1ALL - chains A and B; structure by X-ray diffraction, 2.30 A resolution.

# Chain A
Protein: Allophycocyanin
Organism: Arthrospira platensis
UniProtKB: P72504 (PHAA_SPIPL); the author numbering skips numbers that UniProt does not, so the offset changes along the chain: 3-72 = UniProt 1-70; 75-150 = UniProt 71-146; 161-174 = UniProt 147-160
Chain sequence (160 residues; each row starts with the number of its first residue; note: 12 numbers in that range are skipped by the numbering (no residue carries them; nothing is unmodelled there)):
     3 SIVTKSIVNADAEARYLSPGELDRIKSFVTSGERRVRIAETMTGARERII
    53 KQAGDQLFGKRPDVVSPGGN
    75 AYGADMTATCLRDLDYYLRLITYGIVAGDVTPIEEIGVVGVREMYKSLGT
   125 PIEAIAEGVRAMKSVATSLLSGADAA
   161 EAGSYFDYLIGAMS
Differences from the reference sequence: conflict Q54 (Glu52 in P72504), D57 (Asn55 in P72504), G61 (Gln59 in P72504), A78 (Glu74 in P72504), D79 (Glu75 in P72504), I129 (Val125 in P72504), A147 (Glu143 in P72504), S164 (Ala150 in P72504)
Glycans and other covalent adducts: phycocyanobilin (CYC) linked to C84
Small-molecule neighbours: phycocyanobilin (CYC): L59, V66, N72, A75, M80, T83, R86, D87, L88, Y90, Y91, L94, I110, G111, M118, Y119, L122, T124, P125, A128, I129

# Chain B
Protein: Allophycocyanin
Organism: Arthrospira platensis
UniProtKB: P72505 (PHAB_SPIPL); the author numbering skips numbers that UniProt does not, so the offset changes along the chain: 1-62 = UniProt 1-62; 64-72 = UniProt 63-71; 75-150 = UniProt 72-147; 161-174 = UniProt 148-161
Chain sequence (161 residues; each row starts with the number of its first residue; note: 13 numbers in that range are skipped by the numbering (no residue carries them; nothing is unmodelled there)):
     1 MQDAITSVINSSDVQGKYLDASAIQKLKAYFATGELRVRAATTISANAAN
    51 IVKEAVAKSLLY
    64 SDVTRPGGN
    75 MYTTRRYAACIRDLDYYLRYATYAMLAGDPSILDERVLNGLKETYNSLGV
   125 PIGATVQAIQAMKEVTAGLVGGGAGK
   161 EMGIYFDYICSGLS
Differences from the reference sequence: conflict A21 (Arg in P72505), V66 (Ile65 in P72505), G146 (Ala143 in P72505), G147 (Asp144 in P72505)
Modified residues: N72 (n-methyl asparagine; MEN)
Swiss-Prot annotation at these positions:
  - binding site ((2R,3E)-phycocyanobilin): C84
  - modified residue: N72 (N4-methylasparagine)
Glycans and other covalent adducts: covalent link N72-M75; phycocyanobilin (CYC) linked to C84
Small-molecule neighbours: phycocyanobilin (CYC): L60, V66, N72, M75, R79, R80, A83, R86, D87, L88, Y90, Y91, Y94, R110, V111, L115, T118, Y119, L122, V124, P125, A128, T129, A132

# Interface between chain A and chain B
Residue-residue contacts (55):
  S3(A) - D3(B)  hydrogen bond
  S3(A) - T6(B)
  V5(A) - D3(B)
  V5(A) - Y30(B)
  V5(A) - A101(B)  hydrophobic
  T6(A) - M1(B)
  T6(A) - D3(B)  hydrogen bond
  I9(A) - M1(B)  hydrophobic
  I9(A) - Y97(B)
  I9(A) - A101(B)  hydrophobic
  I9(A) - I106(B)  hydrophobic
  V10(A) - R110(B)
  A12(A) - Y97(B)
  D13(A) - R93(B)  salt bridge
  D13(A) - Y94(B)  hydrogen bond
  D13(A) - Y97(B)  hydrogen bond (backbone-side chain)
  D13(A) - R110(B)  salt bridge
  A16(A) - R93(B)
  R17(A) - R93(B)
  R17(A) - Y97(B)  hydrogen bond (backbone-side chain)
  Y18(A) - I44(B)
  Y18(A) - S45(B)
  Y18(A) - A48(B)
  Y18(A) - L92(B)
  Y18(A) - R93(B)
  Y18(A) - T96(B)
  L19(A) - Y97(B)  hydrophobic
  L19(A) - L100(B)  hydrophobic
  L24(A) - V38(B)  hydrophobic
  L24(A) - T42(B)
  F30(A) - F31(B)  hydrophobic
  V31(A) - F31(B)
  G34(A) - F31(B)
  E35(A) - K28(B)  salt bridge
  R37(A) - F31(B)
  V38(A) - I24(B)  hydrophobic
  V38(A) - F31(B)  hydrophobic
  E42(A) - I24(B)
  T45(A) - Y18(B)
  R48(A) - Y18(B)
  D89(A) - Y18(B)  hydrogen bond
  L92(A) - Y18(B)
  R93(A) - D13(B)  salt bridge
  R93(A) - G16(B)
  R93(A) - K17(B)
  R93(A) - Y18(B)
  Y97(A) - I9(B)
  Y97(A) - S12(B)
  Y97(A) - D13(B)  hydrogen bond (side chain-backbone)
  Y97(A) - K17(B)  hydrogen bond (side chain-backbone)
  V100(A) - I9(B)  hydrophobic
  V100(A) - L19(B)  hydrophobic
  A101(A) - I5(B)  hydrophobic
  A101(A) - I9(B)  hydrophobic
  I110(A) - D13(B)
Interface residues without a listed pair, chain A (33 interface residues in all): I27, K28, L94, T96, P106
Interface residues without a listed pair, chain B (34 interface residues in all): Q2, L27, G34, E35, A41

# Summary
Chain A and chain B form an interface of 33 and 34 residues respectively, with 8 hydrogen bonds and 4 salt
bridges. Polar contacts include D13(A)-R93(B), D13(A)-R110(B) and E35(A)-K28(B). Phycocyanobilin is covalently
linked to C84(A). Phycocyanobilin is covalently linked to C84(B).
Chain A is Allophycocyanin and chain B is Allophycocyanin, both from Arthrospira platensis; the structure,
Allophycocyanin, was determined by X-ray diffraction.
